7AEB - chains S and e of the 42 polymer chains in the assembly; structure by electron microscopy, 2.70 A resolution.

# Chain S
Name: Putative tail lysozyme
Source organism: Algoriphagus machipongonensis
UniProt: A3HTB5 (A3HTB5_9BACT); residues 1-137 here = UniProt positions 1-137
Chain sequence (137 residues; numbered 1 to 137; the number before each row is that of its first residue):
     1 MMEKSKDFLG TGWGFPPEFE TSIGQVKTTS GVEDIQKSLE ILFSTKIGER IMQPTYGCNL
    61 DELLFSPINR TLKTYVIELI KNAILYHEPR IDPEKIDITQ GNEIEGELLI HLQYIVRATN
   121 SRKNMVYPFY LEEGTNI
Unresolved in the structure: 1-3, 137

# Chain e
Name: Putative phage tail sheath protein FI
Source organism: Algoriphagus machipongonensis
UniProt: A3HTC2 (A3HTC2_9BACT); numbering as in UniProt (aligned over 1-692)
Chain sequence (692 residues; row label = number of the first residue in the row):
     1 MATYKTPGVY IEEITKFPPS VAQVETAIPA FIGYTQFART KPSVDSDDLI LKPKRISSLL
    61 DFTTYYGGAQ NEQGITVKLT DTLIEGAENR TINVPEPTFK SPYLMFYSLQ MYFANGGGPC
   121 YIVSTGVYDD WSDSETPPTI NFSDLESGLA VIRKEDEPTL LLFPDATNLP TDDEFYSLYN
   181 SALMQCNDLQ DRFTILDTYS DQTYNDGVED LDPIPALRNG INLTKDYLKY GAAYYPFVQT
   241 ILNYQYSADE IVIQHLSYNP NAIATALDNL NAVNGPTFID AILDDLRDLS LPDISGEISD
   301 AVGFMYDDVD GFDIDGTFTT NSVKVANFAS LVESVLSTLN ELIDAKEEIN KDVNSAIASS
   361 EEDNAIKTAI SDALDVFNED FEGADKIESV AKNLSDLLIK IKQADTNTKV ENVLSINALN
   421 FSAEFEKLLT YDVNTGLTAS VTLDLFANIG TRLDDIIAAV SAAEPIDVNN GKLNGRLLSD
   481 IEPLDNATYN TILLEINSHK VTLPPSSSMA GAYARVDNDR GVWKSPANIG LNYVSKPSVT
   541 VSHEEQESMN VHGTGKSVNA IRSFVGKGTL VWGARTLAGN DNEWRYISVR RFFNMAEESI
   601 KKATEQFVFE PNDGNTWVRV RAMIENFLIL QWRAGALAGA KPEHAFYVKV GLGQTMTAQD
   661 ILEGNMNVEI GLAVVRPAEF IILKFSHKMQ ES
Unresolved in the structure: 1-2, 288-320, 691-692

# How chain S and chain e interact
Residue-residue contacts (42; chain S residue first):
  K6(S) - M689(e)
  V32(S) - H687(e)
  Q36(S) - F685(e)
  D61(S) - N528(e)
  L64(S) - N528(e)
  L64(S) - W572(e)  hydrophobic
  L64(S) - E679(e)
  L64(S) - I681(e)  hydrophobic
  F65(S) - K524(e)  hydrogen bond (backbone-side chain)
  F65(S) - S525(e)
  F65(S) - A527(e)  hydrophobic
  F65(S) - G573(e)
  F65(S) - A678(e)  hydrogen bond (backbone-backbone)
  S66(S) - A678(e)  hydrogen bond (backbone-backbone)
  I104(S) - R676(e)
  G106(S) - P677(e)
  G106(S) - A678(e)
  G106(S) - E679(e)  hydrogen bond (backbone-backbone)
  G106(S) - F680(e)  hydrogen bond (backbone-backbone)
  E107(S) - F680(e)
  L108(S) - F680(e)  hydrogen bond (backbone-backbone)
  L108(S) - I681(e)
  L108(S) - I682(e)  hydrogen bond (backbone-backbone)
  L109(S) - I682(e)
  I110(S) - I682(e)  hydrogen bond (backbone-backbone)
  I110(S) - L683(e)
  I110(S) - K684(e)  hydrogen bond (backbone-backbone)
  H111(S) - K684(e)
  H111(S) - S686(e)  hydrogen bond
  L112(S) - K684(e)  hydrogen bond (backbone-backbone)
  L112(S) - F685(e)
  L112(S) - S686(e)  hydrogen bond (backbone-backbone)
  Q113(S) - S686(e)
  Y114(S) - S686(e)  hydrogen bond (backbone-backbone)
  Y114(S) - H687(e)
  Y114(S) - K688(e)  hydrogen bond (backbone-backbone)
  I115(S) - K688(e)
  I115(S) - Q690(e)
  V116(S) - K688(e)  hydrogen bond (backbone-backbone)
  V116(S) - Q690(e)
  R117(S) - Q690(e)
  A118(S) - Q690(e)  hydrogen bond (backbone-side chain)
Other interface residues (no listed pair), chain S (32 interface residues in all): L39, E40, F43, K46, G48, L60, E62, P67, I68, E94, E103
Other interface residues (no listed pair), chain e (27 interface residues in all): F564, V565, K567, A574, Y586, V675

# In short
Chain S and chain e form an interface of 32 and 27 residues respectively; the contacts include 16 hydrogen
bonds. Polar contacts include F65(S)-K524(e), H111(S)-S686(e) and A118(S)-Q690(e).
Chain S is Putative tail lysozyme and chain e is Putative phage tail sheath protein FI, both from Algoriphagus
machipongonensis; the structure, Cryo-EM structure of an extracellular contractile injection system in marine
bacterium Algoriphagus machipongonensis, the baseplate complex ..., was determined by electron microscopy
(same publication as 7AEF, 7ADZ and 7AE0).
